8TQO - chains D and E of the 4 polymer chains in the assembly; structure by electron microscopy, 3.10 A resolution.

== Chain D ==
Protein: Translation initiation factor eIF-2B subunit beta
Organism: Homo sapiens
Reference sequence: P49770 (EI2BB_HUMAN); residue numbers follow UniProt; this construct covers 2-351
Chain sequence (368 residues; row label = number of the first residue in the row; numbers below 1 keep their minus sign (Met-16 is residue -16)):
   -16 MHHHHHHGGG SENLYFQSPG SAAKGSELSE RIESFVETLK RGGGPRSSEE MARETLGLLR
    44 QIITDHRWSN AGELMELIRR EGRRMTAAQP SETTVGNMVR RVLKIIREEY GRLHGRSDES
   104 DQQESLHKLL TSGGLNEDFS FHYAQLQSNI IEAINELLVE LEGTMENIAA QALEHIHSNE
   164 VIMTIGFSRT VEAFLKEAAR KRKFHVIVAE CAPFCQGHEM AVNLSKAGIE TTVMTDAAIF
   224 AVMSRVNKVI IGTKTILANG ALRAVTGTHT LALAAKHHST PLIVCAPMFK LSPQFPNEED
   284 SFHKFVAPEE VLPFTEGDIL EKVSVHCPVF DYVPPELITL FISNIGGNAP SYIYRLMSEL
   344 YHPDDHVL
Unresolved in the structure: -16 to 7, 99-124
Sequence notes: initiating methionine (-16); expression tag (-15 to 1)
Curated features (UniProtKB/Swiss-Prot):
  - natural variant: Val85 (V85E: In VWM2), Ala127 (A127V: Found in a patient with Rett syndrome-like phenotype; uncertain significance), Ser171 (S171F: In VWM2), Pro196 (P196S: In VWM2), Gly200 (G200V: In VWM2), Glu213 (E213G: In VWM2), Cys268 (C268Y: In VWM2), Lys273 (K273R: In VWM2), Val316 (V316D: In VWM2), Gly329 (G329V: In VWM2)

== Chain E ==
Protein: Translation initiation factor eIF-2B subunit delta
Organism: Homo sapiens
Reference sequence: Q9UI10 (EI2BD_HUMAN); residue numbers follow UniProt; this construct covers 1-523
Chain sequence (523 residues; row label = number of the first residue in the row):
     1 MAAVAVAVRE DSGSGMKAEL PPGPGAVGRE MTKEEKLQLR KEKKQQKKKR KEEKGAEPET
    61 GSAVSAAQCQ VGPTRELPES GIQLGTPREK VPAGRSKAEL RAERRAKQEA ERALKQARKG
   121 EQGGPPPKAS PSTAGETPSG VKRLPEYPQV DDLLLRRLVK KPERQQVPTR KDYGSKVSLF
   181 SHLPQYSRQN SLTQFMSIPS SVIHPAMVRL GLQYSQGLVS GSNARCIALL RALQQVIQDY
   241 TTPPNEELSR DLVNKLKPYM SFLTQCRPLS ASMHNAIKFL NKEITSVGSS KREEEAKSEL
   301 RAAIDRYVQE KIVLAAQAIS RFAYQKISNG DVILVYGCSS LVSRILQEAW TEGRRFRVVV
   361 VDSRPWLEGR HTLRSLVHAG VPASYLLIPA ASYVLPEVSK VLLGAHALLA NGSVMSRVGT
   421 AQLALVARAH NVPVLVCCET YKFCERVQTD AFVSNELDDP DDLQCKRGEH VALANWQNHA
   481 SLRLLNLVYD VTPPELVDLV ITELGMIPCS SVPVVLRVKS SDQ
Unresolved in the structure: 1-166, 518-523
Curated features (UniProtKB/Swiss-Prot):
  - region: Arg170 to Leu179 (May bind the chemical integrated stress response (ISR) inhibitor ISRIB)
  - modified residue: Ala2 (N-acetylalanine), Ser12 (Phosphoserine), Thr86 (Phosphothreonine), Ser130 (Phosphoserine)
  - natural variant: Arg209 (R209Q: In VWM4), Ala228 (A228V: In VWM4), Leu269 (L269R: In VWM4), Arg357 (R357Q: In VWM4), Arg374 (R374C: In VWM4), Cys465 (C465R: In VWM4), Tyr489 (Y489H: In VWM4)
What the authors report for this chain:
  - contacts within the chain: Glu445-Arg517 (salt bridge)
  - conformationally variable residues (side-chain flip): Phe443
  - mutagenesis - E445A: unchanged binding to FAM-ISRIB
  - mutagenesis - E445A: unchanged catalytic activity
  - mutagenesis - E445A: increased catalytic activity on eIF2-P
  - mutagenesis - E445A: increased binding to eIF2alpha-P
  - mutagenesis - F443A, L516A: decreased binding to FAM-ISRIB
  - mutagenesis - F443A, L516A: decreased catalytic activity
  - mutagenesis - E445A: unchanged binding to decamerization

== Interface between chain D and chain E ==
Residue-residue contacts - 87 pairs, chain D then chain E:
  Glu193(D) with Arg364(E), salt bridge; Leu463(E)
  Ala195(D) with Leu387(E), hydrophobic; Pro389(E), hydrophobic
  Pro196(D) with Arg467(E), hydrogen bond (backbone-side chain)
  Phe197(D) with Arg467(E)
  Cys198(D) with Arg364(E); Cys465(E), hydrophobic
  His201(D) with Leu463(E); Ala472(E); Leu473(E)
  Ala204(D) with Leu482(E)
  Val205(D) with Ala472(E); Leu473(E), hydrophobic; Leu482(E), hydrophobic
  Ser208(D) with His479(E); Ser481(E), hydrogen bond (backbone-side chain); Leu482(E)
  Lys209(D) with His479(E)
  Gly211(D) with Ser481(E)
  Glu213(D) with Ser178(E); Ser481(E); Arg483(E), salt bridge
  Thr214(D) with Ser481(E), hydrogen bond (backbone-backbone); Leu482(E); Arg483(E), hydrogen bond (backbone-backbone)
  Thr215(D) with Val177(E); Arg483(E); Leu485(E)
  Val216(D) with Leu463(E); Arg483(E), hydrogen bond (backbone-backbone); Leu484(E), hydrophobic; Leu485(E), hydrogen bond (backbone-backbone)
  Met217(D) with Leu485(E)
  Thr218(D) with Arg364(E); Pro365(E); Leu463(E)
  Asp219(D) with Pro389(E); Gln422(E)
  Ala220(D) with Val418(E); Gly419(E); Gln422(E)
  Ala221(D) with Val418(E), hydrophobic
  Phe223(D) with Ala421(E), hydrophobic; Gln422(E); Leu425(E), hydrophobic; Val491(E); Pro493(E)
  Ala224(D) with Ala451(E), hydrophobic; Phe452(E); Leu487(E), hydrophobic; Asp490(E)
  Val225(D) with Phe452(E), hydrophobic
  Ser227(D) with Phe452(E)
  Arg228(D) with Leu179(E); Phe452(E)
  Thr249(D) with Pro389(E), hydrogen bond (side chain-backbone)
  Gly250(D) with Pro389(E)
  His252(D) with Ser392(E)
  Thr253(D) with Gln422(E); Val426(E)
  Leu256(D) with Ala429(E), hydrophobic
  Ala257(D) with Leu425(E), hydrophobic
  His260(D) with Glu495(E), salt bridge
  Phe288(D) with Tyr393(E)
  Glu293(D) with Arg467(E), salt bridge
  Val294(D) with Arg370(E), hydrogen bond (backbone-side chain); Tyr385(E), hydrophobic; Leu387(E), hydrophobic
  Leu295(D) with Arg370(E); Tyr385(E), hydrophobic
  Pro296(D) with Arg370(E)
  Glu299(D) with Arg370(E), salt bridge; Arg374(E), salt bridge
  Ile302(D) with Arg374(E); His378(E)
  Lys305(D) with Val377(E)
  Val306(D) with Leu373(E), hydrophobic; Ala383(E)
  Ser307(D) with Ala383(E), hydrogen bond (side chain-backbone); Ser384(E), hydrogen bond (backbone-side chain); Tyr385(E), hydrogen bond (backbone-backbone)
  Val308(D) with Tyr385(E)
  His309(D) with Tyr385(E), hydrogen bond (backbone-backbone); Leu386(E)
  Pro311(D) with Ala390(E); Tyr393(E), hydrophobic
Other interface residues (no listed pair), chain D (51 interface residues in all): His188, Ile190, Glu202, Ile212, Ile222, His286
Other interface residues (no listed pair), chain E (47 interface residues in all): Ser363, Asp450, Gln464

== In short ==
51 residues of chain D and 47 residues of chain E are in contact; the contacts include 12 hydrogen bonds and 6
salt bridges. Polar contacts include Glu193(D)-Arg364(E), Glu213(D)-Arg483(E) and His260(D)-Glu495(E). The
paper reports that F443A and L516A of chain E reduce binding to FAM-ISRIB; conformational variability at
Phe443(E).
Chain D is Translation initiation factor eIF-2B subunit beta and chain E is Translation initiation factor
eIF-2B subunit delta, both from Homo sapiens; the structure, Eukaryotic translation initiation factor 2B
tetramer, was determined by electron microscopy, deposited together with 8TQZ.
